3KMR - chains A and C; structure by X-ray diffraction, 1.80 A resolution.

Chain A:
Protein: Retinoic acid receptor alpha
Source organism: Homo sapiens
Notes: fragment: ligand binding domain
UniProt: P10276 (RARA_HUMAN); numbering as in UniProt (aligned over 176-421)
Chain sequence (266 residues; numbered 156 to 421; the number before each row is that of its first residue):
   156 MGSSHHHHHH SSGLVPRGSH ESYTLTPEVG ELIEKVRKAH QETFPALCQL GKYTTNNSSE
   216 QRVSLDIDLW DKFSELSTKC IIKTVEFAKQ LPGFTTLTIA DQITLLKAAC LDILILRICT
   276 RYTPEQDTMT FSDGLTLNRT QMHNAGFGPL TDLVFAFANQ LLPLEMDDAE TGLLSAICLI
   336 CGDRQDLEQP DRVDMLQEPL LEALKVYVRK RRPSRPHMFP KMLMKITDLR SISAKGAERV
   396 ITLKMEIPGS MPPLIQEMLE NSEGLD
Disordered / not traced: 156-181, 416-421
Differences from the reference sequence: expression tag (156-175)
Small-molecule neighbours: EQN (4-{[(5,5,8,8-tetramethyl-5,6,7,8-tetrahydronaphthalen-2-yl)carbonyl]amino}benzoic acid): W225, F228, L231, S232, C235, L266, L269, I270, R272, I273, R276, F286, S287, G301, F302, L305, G391, R394, V395, L398, L414
Swiss-Prot annotation at these positions:
  - region: G404 to G419 (Required for binding corepressor NCOR1)
  - motif: I254 to I258 (UBR5-degron), P408 to N416 (9aaTAD)
  - binding site (all-trans-retinoate): C235, S287
  - modified residue (Phosphoserine): S219, S369
  - cross-link: K399 (Glycyl lysine isopeptide (Lys-Gly) (interchain with G-Cter in SUMO))
  - mutagenesis: S219 (S219A: No effect on heterodimerization with RARA. On ATRA treatment, localizes to the nucleus, and increased protein levels; when associated with A-369 ...), V240 (V240A: Abolished ubiquitination and degradation by UBR5), I254 (I254A: Reduced ubiquitination and degradation by UBR5), I258 (I258A: Reduced ubiquitination and degradation by UBR5), S369 (S369A: No effect on heterodimerization with RARA. On ATRA treatment, localizes to the nucleus, and increased protein levels; when associated with A-219 ...), I396 (I396E: Abrogates interaction with NCOR1 or NCOR2. Increased affinity for NCOR1 and NCOR2 in the presence of BMS493 ...), K399 (K399R: In the absence of ATRA, abolishes sumoylation and is mainly nuclear. In the presence of ATRA, some sumoylation, cytoplasmic location, reduced transcriptional activity and no SENP6 binding ...), L409 to I410 (Abolishes interaction with ASXL1 and NCOA1), E412 (E412Q: Impairs interaction with ASXL1 and NCOA1; when associated with Q-415), M413 to L414 (Abolishes interaction with ASXL1 and NCOA1), E415 (E415Q: Impairs interaction with ASXL1 and NCOA1; when associated with Q-412)

Chain C:
Protein: Nuclear receptor coactivator 1
Notes: EC 2.3.1.48; fragment: NR interaction motif 2
UniProt: Q15788 (NCOA1_HUMAN); residues 628-640 here correspond to UniProt positions 686-698 (UniProt number = residue number + 58)
Chain sequence (13 residues; numbered 628 to 640; the number before each row is that of its first residue):
   628 RHKILHRLLQ EGS
Disordered / not traced: 628, 639-640
Swiss-Prot annotation at these positions:
  - motif: L632 to L636 (LXXLL motif 4)
  - modified residue: S640 (Phosphoserine)

Interface between chain A and chain C:
Residue-residue contacts (19):
  V240(A) with L632(C), hydrophobic; L635(C), hydrophobic; L636(C), hydrophobic
  K244(A) with L635(C), hydrogen bond (side chain-backbone); L636(C); E638(C)
  I254(A) with H633(C)
  Q257(A) with L636(C)
  I258(A) with L632(C), hydrophobic; H633(C); L636(C), hydrophobic
  L261(A) with L636(C), hydrophobic
  P408(A) with I631(C), hydrophobic
  L409(A) with I631(C)
  E412(A) with H629(C); K630(C), hydrogen bond (side chain-backbone); I631(C), hydrogen bond (side chain-backbone); L632(C), hydrogen bond (side chain-backbone)
  M413(A) with L632(C), hydrophobic
Also at the interface, not in a pair above, chain A (13 interface residues in all): I237, F249, K262
Also at the interface, not in a pair above, chain C (9 interface residues in all): Q637

In short:
13 residues of chain A and 9 residues of chain C are in contact; the contacts include 4 hydrogen bonds. Among
the polar pairs are K244(A)-L635(C), E412(A)-K630(C) and E412(A)-I631(C). Chain A binds compound EQN.
Chain A is Retinoic acid receptor alpha (Homo sapiens) and chain C is Nuclear receptor coactivator 1; the
structure, Crystal structure of RARalpha ligand binding domain in complex with an agonist ligand (Am580) and a
..., was determined by X-ray diffraction, deposited together with 3KMZ.
